1AIS - chains A and B of the 4 polymer chains in the assembly; structure by X-ray diffraction, 2.10 A resolution.

== Chain A ==
Name: Protein (tata-binding protein)
Source organism: Pyrococcus woesei
UniProt: P62001 (TBP_PYRWO); residues 1-181 here = UniProt positions 1-181
Amino-acid sequence (182 residues; each row starts with the number of its first residue):
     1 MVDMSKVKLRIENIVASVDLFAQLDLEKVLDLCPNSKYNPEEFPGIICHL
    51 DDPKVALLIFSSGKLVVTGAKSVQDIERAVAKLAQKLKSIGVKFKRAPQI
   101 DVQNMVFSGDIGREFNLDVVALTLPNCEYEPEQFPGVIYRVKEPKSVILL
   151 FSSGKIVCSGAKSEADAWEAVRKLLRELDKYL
Disordered / not traced: 182
Construct notes: insertion (182)
Disulfide bonds: C33-C48

== Chain B ==
Name: Protein (transcription initiation factor iib)
Source organism: Pyrococcus woesei
Notes: fragment: c terminal domain
UniProt: P61999 (TF2B_PYRWO); residues 1101-1300 here correspond to UniProt positions 101-300 (UniProt number = residue number - 1000)
Amino-acid sequence (200 residues; row label = number of the first residue in the row):
  1101 VSDAAERNLAFALSELDRITAQLKLPRHVEEEAARLYREAVRKGLIRGRS
  1151 IESVMAACVYAACRLLKVPRTLDEIADIARVDKKEIGRSYRFIARNLNLT
  1201 PKKLFVKPTDYVNKFADELGLSEKVRRRAIEILDEAYKRGLTSGKSPAGL
  1251 VAAALYIASLLEGEKRTQREVAEVARVTEVTVRNRYKELVEKLKIKVPIA
Disordered / not traced: 1101-1107

== How chain A and chain B interact ==
Pairs across the interface (22):
  F115(A) - S1243(B)
  N116(A) - Y1237(B)  hydrogen bond
  N116(A) - S1243(B)
  L117(A) - S1243(B)  hydrogen bond (backbone-side chain)
  D118(A) - Y1237(B)
  V119(A) - Y1237(B)
  L122(A) - P1201(B)
  L122(A) - K1202(B)
  E128(A) - R1191(B)  salt bridge
  Y129(A) - G1244(B)  hydrogen bond (side chain-backbone)
  E130(A) - R1164(B)  salt bridge
  P131(A) - K1245(B)
  P131(A) - S1246(B)
  E132(A) - Y1160(B)  hydrogen bond
  E132(A) - T1171(B)
  E132(A) - L1172(B)  hydrogen bond (side chain-backbone)
  E132(A) - Y1211(B)
  Q133(A) - K1183(B)
  P135(A) - G1244(B)
  I138(A) - R1191(B)
  S152(A) - S1243(B)  hydrogen bond
  S152(A) - G1244(B)
Interface residues without a listed pair, chain A (16 interface residues in all): A121
Interface residues without a listed pair, chain B (19 interface residues in all): D1173, Y1190, F1205, T1242, P1247

== Summary ==
Chain A and chain B form an interface of 16 and 19 residues respectively, with 6 hydrogen bonds and 2 salt
bridges. Polar pairs include E128(A)-R1191(B), E130(A)-R1164(B) and N116(A)-Y1237(B).
Chain A is Protein (tata-binding protein) and chain B is Protein (transcription initiation factor iib), both
from Pyrococcus woesei; the structure, Tata-binding protein/transcription factor (ii)b/tata-box complex from
pyrococcus woesei, was determined by X-ray diffraction.
